Entry 9KVE (electron microscopy, 2.98 A resolution); this record covers chains C and D of the 7 polymer chains in the assembly.

# Chain C
Protein: Spike protein S1
From: Severe acute respiratory syndrome coronavirus 2
Reference sequence: P0DTC2 (SPIKE_SARS2); numbering as in UniProt (aligned over 334-527)
Amino-acid sequence (194 residues; each row starts with the number of its first residue):
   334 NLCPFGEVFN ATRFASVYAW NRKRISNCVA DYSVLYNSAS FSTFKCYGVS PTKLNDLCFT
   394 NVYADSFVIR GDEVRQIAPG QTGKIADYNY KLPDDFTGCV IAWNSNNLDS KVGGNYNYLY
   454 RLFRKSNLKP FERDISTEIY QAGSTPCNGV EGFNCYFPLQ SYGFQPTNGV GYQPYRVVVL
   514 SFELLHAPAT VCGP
UniProt features mapped onto this chain:
  - region: Arg-403 to Asp-405 (Integrin-binding motif), Asn-448 to Phe-456 (Immunodominant HLA epitope recognized by the CD8+)
  - glycosylation: Asn-343 (N-linked (GlcNAc...) (complex) asparagine)
Disulfides: Cys-336/Cys-361, Cys-379/Cys-432, Cys-391/Cys-525, Cys-480/Cys-488

# Chain D
Protein: The heavy chain of 4H1
From: Macaca mulatta
Amino-acid sequence (120 residues; each row starts with the number of its first residue):
     1 QVQLQESGPG LVKPSETLSL SCAVSGASIS SYWWNWFRQS PGKGLEWIGK INGNSGITYY
    61 NPSLKSRLTI SKDASKKQLS LTLTSVTAAD TAVYFCATRD GNIVGVADYW GQGVLVTVSS
Disulfides: Cys-22/Cys-96

# Chain C / chain D interface
Residue-residue contacts (33; chain C residue first):
  Tyr-449(C) / Val-104(D)  hydrophobic
  Leu-452(C) / Ile-103(D)  hydrophobic
  Thr-478(C) / Lys-50(D)  hydrogen bond
  Thr-478(C) / Tyr-59(D)
  Pro-479(C) / Trp-33(D)
  Pro-479(C) / Tyr-59(D)
  Asn-481(C) / Asn-52(D)
  Asn-481(C) / Ile-57(D)
  Val-483(C) / Ser-30(D)
  Val-483(C) / Ser-31(D)
  Val-483(C) / Trp-33(D)
  Val-483(C) / Asn-52(D)
  Val-483(C) / Asn-54(D)
  Glu-484(C) / Ser-31(D)  hydrogen bond (backbone-backbone)
  Glu-484(C) / Tyr-32(D)
  Glu-484(C) / Trp-33(D)  hydrogen bond (backbone-backbone)
  Glu-484(C) / Arg-99(D)
  Glu-484(C) / Asp-100(D)
  Glu-484(C) / Gly-101(D)
  Gly-485(C) / Thr-98(D)
  Gly-485(C) / Arg-99(D)  hydrogen bond (backbone-backbone)
  Phe-486(C) / Asn-35(D)
  Phe-486(C) / Ala-97(D)  hydrophobic
  Phe-486(C) / Thr-98(D)
  Phe-486(C) / Arg-99(D)
  Tyr-489(C) / Arg-99(D)  hydrogen bond
  Phe-490(C) / Gly-101(D)
  Phe-490(C) / Asn-102(D)
  Phe-490(C) / Ile-103(D)  hydrophobic
  Leu-492(C) / Asn-102(D)
  Gln-493(C) / Ile-103(D)
  Gln-493(C) / Gly-105(D)
  Ser-494(C) / Ile-103(D)  hydrogen bond (backbone-backbone)
Interface residues without a listed pair, chain C (16 interface residues in all): Cys-480, Cys-488
Interface residues without a listed pair, chain D (22 interface residues in all): Phe-37, Asp-108, Trp-110

# In short
16 residues of chain C and 22 residues of chain D are in contact, with 6 hydrogen bonds. Polar pairs include
Thr-478(C)/Lys-50(D), Tyr-489(C)/Arg-99(D) and Glu-484(C)/Ser-31(D).
Chain C is Spike protein S1 (Severe acute respiratory syndrome coronavirus 2) and chain D is the heavy chain
of 4H1 (Macaca mulatta); the structure, Cryo-EM structure of SARS-CoV-2 prototype spike protein in complex
with triple-nAb 4H1, 4A5 and 4C1, was determined by electron microscopy.
